PDB entry 2CZ0 | X-ray diffraction, 1.50 A resolution | chains A and B

# Chain A
Name: Nitrile hydratase subunit alpha
Source organism: Rhodococcus erythropolis
Notes: EC 4.2.1.84
Reference sequence: P13448 (NHAA_RHOER); numbering as in UniProt (aligned over 1-206)
Chain sequence (206 residues; each row starts with the number of its first residue):
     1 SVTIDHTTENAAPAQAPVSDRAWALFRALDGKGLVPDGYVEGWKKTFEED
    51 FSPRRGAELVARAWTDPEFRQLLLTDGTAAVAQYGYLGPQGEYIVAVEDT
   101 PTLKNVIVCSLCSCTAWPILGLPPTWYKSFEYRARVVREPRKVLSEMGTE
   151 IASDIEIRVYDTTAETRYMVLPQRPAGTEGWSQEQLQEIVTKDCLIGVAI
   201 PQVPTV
Unresolved in the structure: 1-8, 206
Sequence notes: modified residue (112, 114)
Modified residues: Cys-112 (3-sulfinoalanine; CSD); Cys-114 (3-sulfinoalanine; CSD)
Ion coordination: Fe ion: Cys-109, Cys-112, Ser-113, Cys-114
Ligand contacts: butanoic acid (BUA): Gln-90, Cys-112, Ser-113, Cys-114, Trp-117

# Chain B
Name: Nitrile hydratase subunit beta
Source organism: Rhodococcus erythropolis
Notes: EC 4.2.1.84
Reference sequence: P13449 (NHAB_RHOER); residues 1-212 here = UniProt positions 1-212
Chain sequence (212 residues; row label = number of the first residue in the row):
     1 MDGVHDLAGVQGFGKVPHTVNADIGPTFHAEWEHLPYSLMFAGVAELGAF
    51 SVDEVRYVVERMEPRHYMMTPYYERYVIGVATLMVEKGILTQDELESLAG
   101 GPFPLSRPSESEGRPAPVETTTFEVGQRVRVRDEYVPGHIRMPAYCRGRV
   151 GTISHRTTEKWPFPDAIGHGRNDAGEEPTYHVKFAAEELFGSDTDGGSVV
   201 VDLFEGYLEPAA
Unresolved in the structure: 212
Ligand contacts: butanoic acid (BUA): Tyr-37, Met-40, Phe-41, Val-52, Val-55, Arg-56, Tyr-72, Tyr-76
UniProt features mapped onto this chain:
  - natural variant: Met-40 (M40V: In strain: ACV2)

# How chain A and chain B interact
Pairs across the interface (168; chain A residue first):
  Asn-10(A) / Arg-65(B)  hydrogen bond
  Ala-12(A) / Met-69(B)  hydrophobic
  Pro-13(A) / His-66(B)
  Ala-14(A) / Pro-102(B)
  Ala-14(A) / Pro-104(B)
  Gln-15(A) / His-66(B)  hydrogen bond
  Gln-15(A) / Glu-74(B)
  Gln-15(A) / Pro-102(B)
  Gln-15(A) / Pro-104(B)
  Ala-16(A) / Ala-99(B)
  Ala-16(A) / Gly-101(B)
  Ala-16(A) / Pro-102(B)  hydrogen bond (backbone-backbone)
  Val-18(A) / Trp-32(B)  hydrophobic
  Val-18(A) / Glu-74(B)
  Ser-19(A) / Trp-32(B)
  Asp-20(A) / Ala-99(B)
  Arg-21(A) / Glu-74(B)  salt bridge
  Arg-21(A) / Ile-78(B)
  Arg-21(A) / Pro-102(B)
  Arg-21(A) / Phe-103(B)
  Ala-22(A) / Trp-32(B)  hydrophobic
  Ala-22(A) / Leu-35(B)
  Ala-22(A) / Val-77(B)  hydrophobic
  Trp-23(A) / Glu-31(B)
  Trp-23(A) / Trp-32(B)
  Trp-23(A) / Leu-35(B)  hydrophobic
  Ala-24(A) / Leu-95(B)
  Ala-24(A) / Leu-98(B)  hydrophobic
  Ala-24(A) / Ala-99(B)
  Leu-25(A) / Leu-39(B)  hydrophobic
  Leu-25(A) / Val-77(B)
  Leu-25(A) / Ala-81(B)  hydrophobic
  Leu-25(A) / Leu-90(B)  hydrophobic
  Leu-25(A) / Leu-95(B)  hydrophobic
  Phe-26(A) / Leu-39(B)  hydrophobic
  Arg-27(A) / Leu-98(B)  hydrogen bond (side chain-backbone)
  Ala-28(A) / Leu-90(B)
  Ala-28(A) / Leu-98(B)  hydrophobic
  Leu-29(A) / Met-84(B)  hydrophobic
  Leu-29(A) / Leu-90(B)  hydrophobic
  Lys-32(A) / Ile-89(B)
  Lys-32(A) / Leu-90(B)
  Lys-32(A) / Glu-94(B)  salt bridge
  Leu-34(A) / Leu-47(B)
  Leu-34(A) / Ile-89(B)  hydrophobic
  Val-35(A) / Leu-39(B)  hydrophobic
  Tyr-39(A) / Ser-38(B)
  Tyr-39(A) / Phe-41(B)
  Tyr-39(A) / Ala-42(B)
  Tyr-39(A) / Glu-46(B)
  Val-40(A) / His-34(B)
  Val-40(A) / Ser-38(B)
  Val-40(A) / Leu-39(B)  hydrophobic
  Trp-43(A) / Ser-38(B)
  Trp-43(A) / Phe-41(B)
  Lys-44(A) / His-34(B)
  Phe-47(A) / Phe-28(B)  hydrophobic
  Phe-47(A) / Tyr-37(B)  hydrophobic
  Phe-47(A) / Ser-38(B)
  Phe-47(A) / Phe-41(B)  hydrophobic
  Glu-48(A) / Thr-27(B)
  Glu-48(A) / Phe-28(B)
  Pro-89(A) / Phe-41(B)  hydrophobic
  Tyr-93(A) / His-155(B)  hydrogen bond
  Tyr-93(A) / Thr-157(B)
  Tyr-93(A) / Thr-158(B)  hydrogen bond (side chain-backbone)
  Val-95(A) / His-181(B)
  Ser-110(A) / His-5(B)
  Ser-110(A) / Ala-8(B)
  Leu-111(A) / His-5(B)
  Leu-111(A) / Asp-6(B)
  Leu-111(A) / Arg-141(B)
  Cys-112(A) / Arg-56(B)
  Cys-112(A) / Tyr-76(B)
  Cys-112(A) / Arg-141(B)
  Ser-113(A) / Tyr-72(B)  hydrogen bond
  Cys-114(A) / Arg-56(B)
  Cys-114(A) / Arg-141(B)
  Trp-117(A) / Tyr-37(B)  hydrophobic
  Trp-117(A) / Phe-41(B)  hydrophobic
  Leu-122(A) / Thr-27(B)
  Leu-122(A) / Phe-28(B)  hydrophobic
  Leu-122(A) / Tyr-37(B)  hydrophobic
  Leu-122(A) / Tyr-73(B)
  Pro-124(A) / Ile-24(B)  hydrophobic
  Trp-126(A) / Val-16(B)  hydrophobic
  Trp-126(A) / Pro-17(B)
  Trp-126(A) / His-18(B)  hydrogen bond
  Lys-128(A) / Tyr-72(B)
  Lys-128(A) / Tyr-73(B)
  Ser-129(A) / Pro-17(B)
  Phe-130(A) / Leu-7(B)  hydrophobic
  Phe-130(A) / Phe-13(B)  hydrophobic
  Phe-130(A) / Tyr-67(B)  hydrophobic
  Phe-130(A) / Met-68(B)
  Phe-130(A) / Arg-75(B)
  Glu-131(A) / Gly-14(B)
  Glu-131(A) / Lys-15(B)
  Glu-131(A) / Val-16(B)
  Tyr-132(A) / Val-16(B)  hydrophobic
  Arg-133(A) / His-5(B)  hydrogen bond (side chain-backbone)
  Arg-133(A) / Leu-7(B)
  Arg-133(A) / Ala-8(B)
  Arg-133(A) / Tyr-67(B)  hydrogen bond
  Arg-133(A) / Arg-75(B)
  Ala-134(A) / Leu-7(B)
  Ala-134(A) / Ala-8(B)
  Ala-134(A) / Gly-9(B)  hydrogen bond (backbone-backbone)
  Ala-134(A) / Val-10(B)
  Ala-134(A) / Phe-13(B)  hydrophobic
  Arg-135(A) / Phe-13(B)
  Arg-135(A) / Gly-14(B)  hydrogen bond (side chain-backbone)
  Arg-135(A) / Lys-15(B)
  Val-137(A) / Ala-8(B)  hydrophobic
  Val-137(A) / Tyr-145(B)
  Val-137(A) / Phe-190(B)
  Val-137(A) / Val-199(B)
  Arg-138(A) / Gly-9(B)  hydrogen bond (side chain-backbone)
  Arg-138(A) / Gln-11(B)
  Arg-138(A) / Phe-190(B)
  Arg-138(A) / Asp-193(B)  salt bridge
  Arg-138(A) / Thr-194(B)  hydrogen bond (backbone-side chain)
  Arg-138(A) / Asp-195(B)  hydrogen bond (backbone-backbone)
  Glu-139(A) / Asp-195(B)
  Pro-140(A) / Asp-195(B)
  Pro-140(A) / Gly-196(B)
  Arg-141(A) / Asp-195(B)  hydrogen bond (backbone-side chain)
  Lys-142(A) / Asp-195(B)  hydrogen bond (backbone-side chain)
  Val-143(A) / Val-16(B)  hydrophobic
  Glu-146(A) / Lys-15(B)  salt bridge
  Met-147(A) / His-18(B)
  Met-147(A) / Thr-19(B)
  Met-147(A) / Val-20(B)  hydrogen bond (backbone-backbone)
  Thr-149(A) / Val-20(B)
  Glu-156(A) / Ser-198(B)  hydrogen bond
  Ile-157(A) / Gly-197(B)  hydrogen bond (backbone-backbone)
  Ile-157(A) / Ser-198(B)  hydrogen bond (backbone-backbone)
  Arg-158(A) / Lys-183(B)
  Arg-158(A) / Ser-198(B)  hydrogen bond
  Arg-158(A) / Val-200(B)
  Val-159(A) / Ser-198(B)  hydrogen bond (backbone-backbone)
  Val-159(A) / Val-199(B)
  Val-159(A) / Val-200(B)  hydrogen bond (backbone-backbone)
  Tyr-160(A) / Val-200(B)
  Asp-161(A) / Tyr-145(B)  hydrogen bond
  Asp-161(A) / Val-200(B)  hydrogen bond (backbone-backbone)
  Asp-161(A) / Asp-202(B)
  Thr-162(A) / Arg-141(B)
  Thr-163(A) / Arg-141(B)  hydrogen bond (backbone-side chain)
  Thr-163(A) / Pro-143(B)
  Thr-163(A) / Val-201(B)
  Thr-163(A) / Asp-202(B)  hydrogen bond (side chain-backbone)
  Ala-164(A) / Thr-179(B)
  Ala-164(A) / Asp-202(B)
  Ala-164(A) / Phe-204(B)  hydrophobic
  Glu-165(A) / Trp-161(B)
  Glu-165(A) / Asp-202(B)
  Thr-166(A) / His-181(B)  hydrogen bond
  Thr-166(A) / Asp-202(B)  hydrogen bond
  Arg-167(A) / Arg-56(B)
  Tyr-168(A) / His-181(B)  hydrogen bond
  Thr-191(A) / Asn-21(B)  hydrogen bond
  Lys-192(A) / Ile-24(B)
  Asp-193(A) / His-18(B)  salt bridge
  Asp-193(A) / Val-20(B)
  Asp-193(A) / Asn-21(B)  hydrogen bond (side chain-backbone)
  Val-198(A) / Val-20(B)
  Ala-199(A) / Val-20(B)  hydrophobic
Also at the interface, not in a pair above, chain A (80 interface residues in all): Pro-36, Gln-90, Cys-109, Pro-123, Gly-148
Also at the interface, not in a pair above, chain B (81 interface residues in all): Val-80, Arg-156, Glu-159, Leu-203

# Overview
80 residues of chain A face 81 of chain B across their interface; the contacts include 33 hydrogen bonds and 5
salt bridges. Polar contacts include Arg-21(A)/Glu-74(B), Lys-32(A)/Glu-94(B) and Arg-138(A)/Asp-193(B).
Butanoic acid is bound between chain A and chain B.
Here chain A is Nitrile hydratase subunit alpha and chain B is Nitrile hydratase subunit beta, both from
Rhodococcus erythropolis. Entry 2CZ0 (photo-activation state of Fe-type NHase in aerobic condition) was
determined by X-ray diffraction.
